9G3X - chains R and J of the 10 polymer chains in the assembly; structure by electron microscopy, 4.50 A resolution (low resolution: residue-level contacts below are approximate; hydrogen-bond / salt-bridge calls are withheld).

# Chain R
Name: Mitotic spindle organizing protein 1
From: Sus scrofa
UniProtKB: A0A4X1VBW8 (A0A4X1VBW8_PIG); residues 1-79 here = UniProt positions 1-79
Sequence (79 residues; row label = number of the first residue in the row):
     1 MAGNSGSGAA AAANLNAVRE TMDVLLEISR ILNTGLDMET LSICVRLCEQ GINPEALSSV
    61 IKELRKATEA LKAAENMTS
Disordered / not traced: 1-11, 71-79

# Chain J
Name: Gamma-tubulin complex component
From: Sus scrofa
UniProtKB: I3L738 (I3L738_PIG); residues 1-1061 here = UniProt positions 1-1061
Sequence (1061 residues; numbered 1 to 1061; the number before each row is that of its first residue):
     1 MASPAPSWTR LDPQQERDVR ELIRLVSGVQ DEADPNFQLA LHFAWSNFRF HRFLDVNSHK
    61 VEKTIEGIYE KFIIHSDLSK AASWKRLTDE FLNASLPSIK EIKTDAHYSI LSLLLCLSDS
   121 PSNSNYVETP RNKEVEKKDD FDWGKYLMEG EEIDLGPNVD TPNWSEESED EDDPQPLSRE
   181 DSGIQVDRTP LEEQDQSRKP ASRVSWKVDE PDARSWLEQH VVRQYWTTRS SKFPHSLHLH
   241 SNLAAVWDQH LYSSDPLYVP DDRVSVTETQ VIRETLWLLS GVKKLFIFQL IDGKVAVRNN
   301 IMVTHLTHSC LRSVLEQIAA YGQVVFRLQE FIDEVMGHSS ESTLPGNGSV PKKSTDAPFR
   361 TYQAFMWALY KYFISFKEEL SEIEKCIINN DTTVTLAIVV DKLSPRLAQL KVLHKVFSTG
   421 VAEVPPDTRN VVRASHLLNT LYKAILEYDN VGEASEQTVS LLFSLWVETV RPYLQIVDEW
   481 IVHGHLCDGA REFIIQRNKN VPVNHRDFWY ATYTLYSVSE KTENEEKMSD NASASSGSDQ
   541 GPSSRQHTMV SFLKPVLKQI IMAGKSMQLL KNLQCAESTT CQAMARDAER KSLYTLFLES
   601 VQSRLRHGED ATAQALTEQQ ATRETLIKMQ SIAERHLELD DVHDPLLAIN FARLYLEQSD
   661 FHEKFAGGDI CVDRSSESVT CQTFELTLRS CLYPHIDKQY LDCCGNLMRT LKKDYRLVEY
   721 LQAMRNFFLM EGGDTMYDFY TSIFDKIREK ETWQNVSFLN VQLQEAVGQR YPEDSSRLSI
   781 SFENTDTAKK KLPVHTLDGL TLSYKVPWPV DIVISLECQK IYNQVFLLLL QIKWAKYSLD
   841 VLLFGELASS AEKPQSKEGL LSGQDTAAQF GPQKEPVRQQ IHRMFLLRVK LMHFVNSLHN
   901 YIMTRILHST GLEFQHQVEE AKDLDQLIKI HYRYLSTIHD RCLLREKVSF VKEAIMKVLN
   961 LALMFADGWQ AGLGAWQMES IEKMESDFKN CHMFLVTILN KAVCRGSFPH LESLALSLMA
  1021 GMEQKREDDL FNHTWGQGDL PNYTCAVRLL GVRKGGGTRP K
Disordered / not traced: 1-12, 119-222, 339-352, 519-545, 576-590, 606-680, 785-790, 851-874, 1022-1061

# Chain R / chain J interface
Residue-residue contacts (8; chain R residue first):
  Thr-21(R) / Leu-87(J)
  Ser-29(R) / Leu-117(J)
  Ser-29(R) / Ser-118(J)
  Ile-43(R) / Leu-22(J)
  Cys-48(R) / Leu-113(J)
  Asn-53(R) / His-51(J)
  Pro-54(R) / Leu-113(J)
  Ala-56(R) / Asn-47(J)
Also at the interface, not in a pair above, chain R (8 interface residues in all): Gly-35
Also at the interface, not in a pair above, chain J (8 interface residues in all): Ser-109

# Summary
The chain R/chain J interface involves 8 residues from each chain.
Chain R is Mitotic spindle organizing protein 1 and chain J is Gamma-tubulin complex component, both from Sus
scrofa; the structure, Structure of the Partially-assembled gamma-Tubulin Ring Complex from Pig Brain, was
determined by electron microscopy (same publication as 9G3Y, 9G3Z and 9G40).
